2ICW - chains G and J of the 6 polymer chains in the assembly; structure by X-ray diffraction, 2.41 A resolution.

# Chain G
Protein: Mycoplasma arthritidis mitogen
Organism: Mycoplasma arthritidis
UniProtKB: Q48898 (Q48898_MYCAT); residues 1-213 here correspond to UniProt positions 26-238 (UniProt number = residue number + 25)
Amino-acid sequence (213 residues; row label = number of the first residue in the row):
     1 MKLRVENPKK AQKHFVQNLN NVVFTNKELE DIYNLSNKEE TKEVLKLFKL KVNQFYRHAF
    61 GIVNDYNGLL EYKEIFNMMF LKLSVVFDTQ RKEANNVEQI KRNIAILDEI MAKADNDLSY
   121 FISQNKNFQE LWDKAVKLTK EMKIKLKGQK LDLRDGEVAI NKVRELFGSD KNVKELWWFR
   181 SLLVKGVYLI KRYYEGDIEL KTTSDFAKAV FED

# Chain J
Protein: T-cell receptor beta chain V
Organism: Mus musculus
UniProtKB: P04213 (TVB5_MOUSE); residues 1-80 here correspond to UniProt positions 9-88 (UniProt number = residue number + 8)
Amino-acid sequence (113 residues; row label = number of the first residue in the row):
     1 EAAVTQSPRN KVAVTGEKVT LSCNQTNNHN NMYWYRQDTG HELRLIHYSY GAGSTEKGDI
    61 PDGYKASRPS QENFSLILES ATPSQTSVYF CASGGGGTLY FGAGTRLSVL SSA
Disulfide bonds: Cys23-Cys91
Sequence notes: engineered mutation Glu17 (Gly25 in P04213), Glu42 (Gly50 in P04213), Ser80 (Leu88 in P04213); cloning artifact (111-113)

# How chain G and chain J interact
Pairs across the interface (44):
  Asn20(G) - Gly53(J)  hydrogen bond (side chain-backbone)
  Asn20(G) - Ser54(J)
  Asn20(G) - Thr55(J)
  Asn21(G) - Thr55(J)  hydrogen bond (backbone-backbone)
  Asn21(G) - Glu56(J)  hydrogen bond (backbone-side chain)
  Asn21(G) - Lys57(J)
  Val22(G) - Glu56(J)  hydrogen bond (backbone-side chain)
  Val23(G) - Tyr48(J)
  Val23(G) - Glu56(J)  hydrogen bond (backbone-side chain)
  Thr25(G) - Lys57(J)
  Thr25(G) - Gly58(J)
  Glu28(G) - Lys57(J)  salt bridge
  Phe60(G) - Tyr48(J)
  Val63(G) - Tyr50(J)  hydrophobic
  Asn67(G) - Asn30(J)
  Tyr72(G) - Tyr50(J)
  Lys73(G) - Tyr50(J)
  Lys73(G) - Ala52(J)
  Lys73(G) - Gly53(J)
  Lys73(G) - Ser54(J)
  Phe76(G) - Tyr50(J)
  Leu153(G) - Tyr100(J)  hydrogen bond (backbone-side chain)
  Gly156(G) - Ala3(J)
  Gly156(G) - Asn27(J)
  Gly156(G) - Tyr100(J)
  Glu157(G) - Ala3(J)
  Glu157(G) - Thr26(J)  hydrogen bond
  Glu157(G) - Asn27(J)
  Ile160(G) - Asn28(J)
  Trp177(G) - Gln25(J)
  Trp177(G) - Asn28(J)
  Trp177(G) - His29(J)
  Trp177(G) - Asn30(J)  hydrogen bond
  Trp177(G) - Gln71(J)
  Arg180(G) - Asn28(J)  hydrogen bond
  Ser181(G) - Asn28(J)
  Ser181(G) - Asn30(J)  hydrogen bond
  Lys185(G) - Gly95(J)
  Tyr188(G) - His29(J)  hydrogen bond
  Tyr188(G) - Gly96(J)
  Tyr188(G) - Tyr100(J)  hydrogen bond
  Arg192(G) - Gly96(J)  hydrogen bond (side chain-backbone)
  Arg192(G) - Gly97(J)
  Arg192(G) - Thr98(J)
Interface residues without a listed pair, chain G (27 interface residues in all): Asn64, Asn77, Arg154, Asp155, Val184
Interface residues without a listed pair, chain J (25 interface residues in all): Glu1, Asn31, Glu72
Interface features reported in the paper:
  - interface residues, chain G: Asn18(G)
  - interface residues, chain J: Asn28(J), His29(J), Tyr48(J), Glu56(J), Lys57(J), Gly58(J)

# In short
27 residues of chain G face 25 of chain J across their interface; the contacts include 13 hydrogen bonds and 1
salt bridge. Polar contacts include Glu28(G)-Lys57(J), Asn20(G)-Gly53(J) and Asn21(G)-Glu56(J). The paper
reports interface residues Asn18(G) and Asn28(J) among others.
Here chain G is Mycoplasma arthritidis mitogen (Mycoplasma arthritidis) and chain J is T-cell receptor beta
chain V (Mus musculus). Entry 2ICW (Crystal structure of a complete ternary complex between TCR, superantigen,
and peptide-MHC class II molecule) was determined by X-ray diffraction.
